PDB entry 7W2V | X-ray diffraction, 1.80 A resolution | chain A

== Chain A ==
Name: Glucosylceramidase
From: Thermoanaerobacterium xylanolyticum (strain ATCC 49914 / DSM 7097 / LX-11)
Notes: EC 3.2.1.45
UniProt: F6BL85 (F6BL85_THEXL); residues 19-806 here = UniProt positions 19-806
Amino-acid sequence (842 residues; numbered -27 to 814; the number before each row is that of its first residue; numbers below 1 keep their minus sign (Met-27 is residue -27)):
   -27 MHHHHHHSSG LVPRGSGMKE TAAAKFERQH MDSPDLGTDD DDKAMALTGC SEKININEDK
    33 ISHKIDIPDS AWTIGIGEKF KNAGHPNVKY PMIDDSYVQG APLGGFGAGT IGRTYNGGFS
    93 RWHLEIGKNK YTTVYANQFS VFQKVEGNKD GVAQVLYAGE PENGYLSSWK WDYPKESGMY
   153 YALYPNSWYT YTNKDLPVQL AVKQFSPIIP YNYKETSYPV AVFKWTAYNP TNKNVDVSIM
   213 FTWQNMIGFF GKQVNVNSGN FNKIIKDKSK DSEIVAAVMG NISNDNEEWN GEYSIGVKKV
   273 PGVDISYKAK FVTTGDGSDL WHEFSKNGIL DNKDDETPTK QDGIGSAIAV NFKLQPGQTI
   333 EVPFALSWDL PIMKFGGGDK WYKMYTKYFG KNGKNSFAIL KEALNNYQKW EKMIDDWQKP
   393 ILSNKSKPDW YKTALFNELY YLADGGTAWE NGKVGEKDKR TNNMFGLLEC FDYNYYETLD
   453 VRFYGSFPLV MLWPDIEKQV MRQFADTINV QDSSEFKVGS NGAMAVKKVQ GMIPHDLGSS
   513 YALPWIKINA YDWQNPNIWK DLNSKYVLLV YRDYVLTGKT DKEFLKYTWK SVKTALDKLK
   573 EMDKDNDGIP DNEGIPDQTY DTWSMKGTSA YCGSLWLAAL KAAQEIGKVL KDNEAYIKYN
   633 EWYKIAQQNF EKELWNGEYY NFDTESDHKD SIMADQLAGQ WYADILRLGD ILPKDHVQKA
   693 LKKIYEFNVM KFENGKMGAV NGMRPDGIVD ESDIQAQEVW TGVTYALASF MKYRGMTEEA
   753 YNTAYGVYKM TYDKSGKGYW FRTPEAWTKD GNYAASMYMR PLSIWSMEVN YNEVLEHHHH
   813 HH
Disordered / not traced: -27 to 30, 429-431, 802-814
Differences from the reference sequence: initiating methionine (-27); expression tag (-26 to 18, 807-814); engineered mutation Ala786 (Arg in F6BL85)
Bound ions: Ca2+: Asp575, Asp577, Asp579, Ile581, Asp583
Small-molecule neighbours: beta-D-glucopyranose (BGC): Glu441, Tyr445, Tyr447, Thr450, Asp452, Val453, His507, Tyr523, Trp531, Thr591, Asp593, Gln727, Trp732, Glu777, Tyr790, Arg792
What the authors report for this chain:
  - mutagenesis - R786A: decreased stability
  - mutagenesis - R786A (Kd 17 mM): decreased binding to cellobiose
  - mutagenesis - R786A: unchanged binding to glucose
  - mutagenesis - R786A: increased catalytic activity on pNP-xylopyranoside
  - mutagenesis - R786A: increased catalytic activity on pNP-beta-cellobioside
  - catalytic residues: Glu441
  - mutagenesis - R786A (5-fold): decreased catalytic activity on cellobiose
  - mutagenesis - R786A (Kd 17 mM): decreased binding to Cellobiose
  - catalytic residues: Asp593 (citing earlier work)
  - mutagenesis - D452A, D452N (352,000-fold), H507A, H507E (200,000-fold), H507Q, T591A (10-fold), W732F (3-fold), E777A (62,000-fold), E777Q (87,000-fold), R792A, R792K (780-fold): decreased catalytic activity
  - mutagenesis - W732F (3-fold): increased catalytic activity

== Summary ==
Chain A binds beta-D-glucopyranose. The Ca2+ site is built by Asp575, Asp577, Asp579, Ile581 and Asp583. The
paper reports catalytic residues Glu441 and Asp593; D452A, D452N and H507A, among others, reduce catalytic
activity; 12 substitutions were tested in all.
Chain A is Glucosylceramidase (Thermoanaerobacterium xylanolyticum (strain ATCC 49914 / DSM 7097 / LX-11));
the structure, Crystal structure of TxGH116 R786A mutant from Thermoanaerobacterium xylanolyticum with
glucose, was determined by X-ray diffraction, deposited together with 7W2S, 7W2T, 7W2W and 7W2X.
